Entry 7DQX (X-ray diffraction, 3.44 A resolution); this record covers chains A and C of the 6 polymer chains in the assembly.

[Chain A]
Molecule: 6-hydroxypseudooxynicotine dehydrogenase complex subunit gamma
From: Paenarthrobacter nicotinovorans
Notes: EC 1.5.99.14
Reference sequence: Q933N0 (KDHC_PAENI); numbering as in UniProt (aligned over 1-794)
Amino-acid sequence (794 residues; numbered 1 to 794; the number before each row is that of its first residue):
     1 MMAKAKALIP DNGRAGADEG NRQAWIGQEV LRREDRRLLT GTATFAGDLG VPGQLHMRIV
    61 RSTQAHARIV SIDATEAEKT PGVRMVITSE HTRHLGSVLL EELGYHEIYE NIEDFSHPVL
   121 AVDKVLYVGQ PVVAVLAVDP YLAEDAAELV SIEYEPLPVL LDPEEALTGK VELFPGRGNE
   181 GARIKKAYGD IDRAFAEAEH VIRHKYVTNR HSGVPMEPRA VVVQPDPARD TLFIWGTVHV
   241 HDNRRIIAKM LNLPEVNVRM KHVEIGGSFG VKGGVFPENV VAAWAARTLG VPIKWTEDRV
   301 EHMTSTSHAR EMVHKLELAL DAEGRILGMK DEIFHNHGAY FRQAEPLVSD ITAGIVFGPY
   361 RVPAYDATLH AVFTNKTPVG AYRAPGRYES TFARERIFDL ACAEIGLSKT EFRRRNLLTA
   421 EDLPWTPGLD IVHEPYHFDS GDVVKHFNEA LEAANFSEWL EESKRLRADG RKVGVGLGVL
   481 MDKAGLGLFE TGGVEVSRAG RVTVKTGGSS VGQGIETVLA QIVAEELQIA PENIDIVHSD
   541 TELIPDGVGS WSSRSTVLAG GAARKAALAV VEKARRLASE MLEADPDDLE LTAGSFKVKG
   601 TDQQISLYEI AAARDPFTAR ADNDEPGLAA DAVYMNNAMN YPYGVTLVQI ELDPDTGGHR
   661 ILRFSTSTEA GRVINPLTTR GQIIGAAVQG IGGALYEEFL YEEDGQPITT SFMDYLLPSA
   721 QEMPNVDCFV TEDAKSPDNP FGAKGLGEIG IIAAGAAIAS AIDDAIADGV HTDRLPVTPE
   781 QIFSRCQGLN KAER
Disordered / not traced: 1-20, 237-241, 791-794
Small-molecule neighbours: pterin cytosine dinucleotide (MCN): G267, S268, F269, G270, R383, V511, G512, Q513, G514, V518, S550, W551, S552, S553, R554, S555, T556, T678, T679, Q682, G745, L746, G747, E748

[Chain C]
Molecule: 6-hydroxypseudooxynicotine dehydrogenase complex subunit beta
From: Paenarthrobacter nicotinovorans
Notes: EC 1.5.99.14
Reference sequence: O87682 (KDHB_PAENI); residue numbers follow UniProt; this construct covers 1-160
Amino-acid sequence (160 residues; numbered 1 to 160; the number before each row is that of its first residue):
     1 MNAFRLTVEV NGVTHATDVE PRRLLADFLR DDLHLRGTRV GCEHGVCGSC TVILDGQPVR
    61 SCTVLAVQAN NSRIETVESL QKDGQLHPLQ RSFSKCHALQ CGFCTSGFLM TLKPLYDDED
   121 VTLDATSARE AISGNLCRCT GYQQIVEATV DAFHCRDHND
Differences from the reference sequence: conflict I53 (Leu in O87682), L136 (Ile in O87682)
UniProt features mapped onto this chain:
  - binding site ([2Fe-2S] cluster): C42, C47, C50, C62, C101, C104, C137, C139
Bound ions: 2Fe-2S cluster Fe site 1: C42, C47, C50, C62; 2Fe-2S cluster Fe site 2: C101, C104, C137, C139
Small-molecule neighbours:
  - FAD (flavin-adenine dinucleotide): H44, G45, V46
  - 2Fe-2S cluster (FES), molecule 1: V40, G41, C42, E43, G45, V46, C47, G48, C50, R60, C62
  - 2Fe-2S cluster (FES), molecule 2: Q100, C101, G102, C104, C137, R138, C139, T140
  - pterin cytosine dinucleotide (MCN): Q100, C101, C139

[How chain A and chain C interact]
Contacting residue pairs (92; chain A residue first):
  L31(A) - S94(C)
  L31(A) - K95(C)
  R32(A) - H97(C)
  R32(A) - L99(C)
  R32(A) - Q100(C)  hydrogen bond (side chain-backbone)
  D35(A) - S94(C)
  D35(A) - L99(C)
  R36(A) - Q81(C)
  R36(A) - G84(C)  hydrogen bond (side chain-backbone)
  R36(A) - L86(C)
  L38(A) - R39(C)  hydrogen bond (backbone-side chain)
  L38(A) - L99(C)  hydrophobic
  L38(A) - C101(C)
  L38(A) - G102(C)
  L39(A) - V77(C)
  L39(A) - Q90(C)  hydrogen bond (backbone-side chain)
  L39(A) - L99(C)  hydrophobic
  L39(A) - T105(C)
  T40(A) - E78(C)
  T40(A) - Q81(C)
  T40(A) - L86(C)
  T40(A) - Q90(C)
  G41(A) - R36(C)
  G41(A) - E78(C)
  T42(A) - R36(C)  hydrogen bond (backbone-side chain)
  A43(A) - R36(C)  hydrogen bond (backbone-side chain)
  T44(A) - R36(C)
  F45(A) - R39(C)
  F45(A) - C101(C)
  F45(A) - F103(C)  hydrophobic
  G47(A) - R30(C)
  D48(A) - R30(C)  salt bridge
  D48(A) - R36(C)
  Y141(A) - R22(C)
  Y141(A) - R23(C)
  Y141(A) - L24(C)  hydrogen bond (side chain-backbone)
  Y141(A) - D27(C)  hydrogen bond
  L142(A) - R22(C)
  D145(A) - R22(C)  salt bridge
  G213(A) - R138(C)  hydrogen bond (backbone-side chain)
  V214(A) - R138(C)  hydrogen bond (backbone-side chain)
  M216(A) - G41(C)
  M216(A) - C47(C)
  M216(A) - F103(C)
  M216(A) - L136(C)
  E217(A) - F103(C)
  P218(A) - V40(C)
  G266(A) - C101(C)
  G267(A) - C101(C)
  F269(A) - R138(C)
  F269(A) - C139(C)  hydrophobic
  D298(A) - E43(C)
  R299(A) - G41(C)  hydrogen bond (side chain-backbone)
  Y382(A) - R138(C)
  G512(A) - Q100(C)
  L677(A) - H97(C)
  L677(A) - Q144(C)
  T678(A) - H97(C)
  R680(A) - Q143(C)
  R680(A) - Q144(C)
  R680(A) - E147(C)  salt bridge
  G681(A) - Q100(C)  hydrogen bond (backbone-side chain)
  G681(A) - C139(C)
  G681(A) - Q144(C)
  Q682(A) - Q100(C)
  I684(A) - T140(C)
  I684(A) - Q143(C)
  G685(A) - C139(C)
  G685(A) - T140(C)
  V688(A) - G141(C)
  Q689(A) - R138(C)  hydrogen bond (side chain-backbone)
  E697(A) - R138(C)  salt bridge
  S711(A) - H44(C)
  F712(A) - C42(C)  hydrophobic
  F712(A) - H44(C)  hydrogen bond (backbone-side chain)
  L717(A) - R138(C)
  P718(A) - Y142(C)  hydrogen bond (backbone-side chain)
  S719(A) - L136(C)
  S719(A) - Y142(C)
  A720(A) - R129(C)  hydrogen bond (backbone-side chain)
  A720(A) - I132(C)  hydrophobic
  A720(A) - S133(C)
  A720(A) - Y142(C)  hydrophobic
  Q721(A) - E130(C)  hydrogen bond
  Q721(A) - S133(C)  hydrogen bond
  M723(A) - R129(C)  hydrogen bond (backbone-side chain)
  P724(A) - R129(C)  hydrogen bond (backbone-side chain)
  N725(A) - A125(C)
  N725(A) - R129(C)
  N725(A) - Q143(C)  hydrogen bond (backbone-side chain)
  V726(A) - Q143(C)
  D727(A) - Q143(C)  hydrogen bond (backbone-side chain)
Interface residues without a listed pair, chain A (56 interface residues in all): S212, I265, V511, M713, Y715
Interface residues without a listed pair, chain C (47 interface residues in all): G37, V46, F93, C96, L109

[Overview]
56 residues of chain A face 47 of chain C across their interface; the contacts include 22 hydrogen bonds and 4
salt bridges. Polar contacts include D48(A)-R30(C), D145(A)-R22(C) and R680(A)-E147(C). Pterin cytosine
dinucleotide is bound between chain A and chain C.
Chain A is 6-hydroxypseudooxynicotine dehydrogenase complex subunit gamma and chain C is
6-hydroxypseudooxynicotine dehydrogenase complex subunit beta, both from Paenarthrobacter nicotinovorans; the
structure, Crystal structure of xanthine dehydrogenase family protein, was determined by X-ray diffraction.
